PDB entry 4BSD | X-ray diffraction, 2.40 A resolution | chains A and B

Chain A:
Molecule: Hemagglutinin
Organism: Influenza virus A/ANHUI/1/2013 (H7N9)
Notes: fragment: ha1 of trypsin released ectodomain, residues 19-339
UniProtKB: M4YV75 (M4YV75_9INFA); residues 1-321 here correspond to UniProt positions 19-339 (UniProt number = residue number + 18)
Chain sequence (321 residues; row label = number of the first residue in the row):
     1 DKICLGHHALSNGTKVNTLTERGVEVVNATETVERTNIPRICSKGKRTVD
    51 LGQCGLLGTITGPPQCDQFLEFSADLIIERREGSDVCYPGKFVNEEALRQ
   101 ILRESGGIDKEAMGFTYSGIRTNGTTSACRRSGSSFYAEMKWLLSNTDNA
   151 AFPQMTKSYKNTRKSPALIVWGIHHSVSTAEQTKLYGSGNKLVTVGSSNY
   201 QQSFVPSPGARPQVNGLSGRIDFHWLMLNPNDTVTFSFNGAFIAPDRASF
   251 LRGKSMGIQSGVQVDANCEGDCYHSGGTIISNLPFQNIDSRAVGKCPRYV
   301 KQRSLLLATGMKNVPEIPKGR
Not modelled in the structure: 318-321
Disulfides: C42-C268, C54-C66, C87-C129, C272-C296
Covalent attachments: N-acetylglucosamine (NAG) linked to N12, N28, N123, N231

Chain B:
Molecule: Hemagglutinin
Organism: Influenza virus A/ANHUI/1/2013 (H7N9)
Notes: fragment: ha2 of trypsin released ectodomain, residues 340-516
UniProtKB: M4YV75 (M4YV75_9INFA); residues 1-177 here correspond to UniProt positions 340-516 (UniProt number = residue number + 339)
Chain sequence (177 residues; row label = number of the first residue in the row):
     1 GLFGAIAGFIENGWEGLIDGWYGFRHQNAQGEGTAADYKSTQSAIDQITG
    51 KLNRLIEKTNQQFELIDNEFNEVEKQIGNVINWTRDSITEVWSYNAELLV
   101 AMENQHTIDLADSEMDKLYERVKRQLRENAEEDGTGCFEIFHKCDDDCMA
   151 SIRNNTYDHSKYREEAMQNRIQIDPVK
Not modelled in the structure: 171-177
Disulfides: C144-C148
Covalent attachments: N-acetylglucosamine (NAG) linked to N82

How chain A and chain B interact:
Inter-chain disulfides: C4(A)-C137(B)
Residue-residue contacts (138; chain A residue first):
  D1(A) - Q27(B)  hydrogen bond (backbone-backbone)
  D1(A) - N28(B)
  D1(A) - F138(B)
  D1(A) - E139(B)
  D1(A) - I140(B)  hydrogen bond (backbone-backbone)
  K2(A) - H26(B)
  K2(A) - Q27(B)  hydrogen bond (backbone-backbone)
  K2(A) - C137(B)
  K2(A) - F138(B)
  K2(A) - M149(B)
  I3(A) - C137(B)
  I3(A) - F138(B)  hydrogen bond (backbone-backbone)
  I3(A) - I140(B)  hydrophobic
  C4(A) - W14(B)
  C4(A) - G23(B)
  C4(A) - F24(B)
  C4(A) - R25(B)  hydrogen bond (backbone-backbone)
  C4(A) - G136(B)
  C4(A) - C137(B)  disulfide
  L5(A) - I10(B)
  L5(A) - W14(B)
  L5(A) - G23(B)
  L5(A) - F24(B)  hydrophobic
  L5(A) - L118(B)  hydrophobic
  L5(A) - Y119(B)  hydrophobic
  L5(A) - G136(B)  hydrogen bond (backbone-backbone)
  G6(A) - W14(B)
  G6(A) - Y22(B)
  G6(A) - G23(B)  hydrogen bond (backbone-backbone)
  G6(A) - M115(B)
  H7(A) - I6(B)
  H7(A) - I10(B)
  H7(A) - N12(B)
  H7(A) - G13(B)
  H7(A) - W14(B)  hydrogen bond (backbone-backbone)
  H7(A) - L17(B)
  H7(A) - W21(B)
  H8(A) - W14(B)
  H8(A) - L17(B)
  H8(A) - G20(B)
  H8(A) - W21(B)  hydrogen bond (backbone-backbone)
  A9(A) - G13(B)
  A9(A) - W14(B)  hydrogen bond (backbone-backbone)
  A9(A) - E15(B)
  S11(A) - E15(B)
  V16(A) - N104(B)
  N17(A) - A101(B)
  N17(A) - N104(B)  hydrogen bond (backbone-side chain)
  T18(A) - A101(B)
  T18(A) - N104(B)
  T18(A) - Q105(B)  hydrogen bond
  T18(A) - I108(B)
  L19(A) - A101(B)
  L19(A) - M102(B)
  L19(A) - Q105(B)  hydrogen bond (backbone-side chain)
  T20(A) - Q105(B)  hydrogen bond (backbone-side chain)
  T30(A) - L52(B)
  T32(A) - V100(B)
  E79(A) - F70(B)
  R80(A) - F70(B)
  R81(A) - F70(B)
  E96(A) - N68(B)  hydrogen bond
  E96(A) - V73(B)
  R99(A) - N68(B)
  R99(A) - N71(B)
  Q100(A) - L65(B)
  Q100(A) - I66(B)  hydrogen bond (side chain-backbone)
  R103(A) - N68(B)
  E104(A) - E64(B)
  S255(A) - E64(B)
  M256(A) - Q62(B)
  M256(A) - F63(B)
  M256(A) - E64(B)
  G257(A) - L65(B)
  Q259(A) - N68(B)  hydrogen bond
  Q259(A) - E69(B)  hydrogen bond (side chain-backbone)
  Q259(A) - F70(B)
  S275(A) - E69(B)  hydrogen bond
  N282(A) - I56(B)
  N282(A) - E57(B)
  P284(A) - L55(B)
  F285(A) - A96(B)  hydrophobic
  F285(A) - L99(B)  hydrophobic
  S290(A) - R85(B)
  R291(A) - D67(B)  salt bridge
  R291(A) - E69(B)  salt bridge
  R291(A) - R85(B)
  V293(A) - F63(B)
  V293(A) - E64(B)
  V293(A) - L65(B)  hydrophobic
  G294(A) - Q61(B)
  G294(A) - Q62(B)
  G294(A) - F63(B)  hydrogen bond (backbone-backbone)
  K295(A) - T59(B)
  K295(A) - N60(B)
  K295(A) - Q61(B)
  K295(A) - Q62(B)
  R298(A) - T59(B)  hydrogen bond
  R298(A) - W92(B)
  Y299(A) - T89(B)
  Y299(A) - W92(B)
  V300(A) - W92(B)
  V300(A) - S93(B)
  K301(A) - T89(B)
  K301(A) - E90(B)  salt bridge
  K301(A) - S93(B)  hydrogen bond (backbone-side chain)
  Q302(A) - S93(B)  hydrogen bond (side chain-backbone)
  Q302(A) - E97(B)  hydrogen bond
  L305(A) - A96(B)  hydrophobic
  L305(A) - E97(B)
  L306(A) - V100(B)
  L306(A) - N104(B)  hydrogen bond (backbone-side chain)
  L307(A) - L55(B)  hydrophobic
  L307(A) - E103(B)
  L307(A) - N104(B)
  A308(A) - N104(B)  hydrogen bond (backbone-side chain)
  A308(A) - T107(B)
  T309(A) - W21(B)
  T309(A) - I48(B)
  T309(A) - L52(B)
  G310(A) - W21(B)
  G310(A) - T107(B)
  M311(A) - I6(B)  hydrophobic
  M311(A) - W21(B)
  M311(A) - Y22(B)  hydrophobic
  M311(A) - A111(B)  hydrophobic
  K312(A) - I6(B)
  K312(A) - A7(B)
  V314(A) - I6(B)  hydrophobic
  V314(A) - A7(B)  hydrophobic
  V314(A) - E11(B)
  V314(A) - N12(B)
  V314(A) - G13(B)  hydrogen bond (backbone-backbone)
  P315(A) - N12(B)
  P315(A) - E15(B)
  E316(A) - N12(B)  hydrogen bond
  E316(A) - G13(B)
  E316(A) - E15(B)
Also at the interface, not in a pair above, chain A (62 interface residues in all): L10, V24, V26, E95, I258, S260, L283, C296
Also at the interface, not in a pair above, chain B (67 interface residues in all): L98, V122, L126, I152

In short:
62 residues of chain A and 67 residues of chain B are in contact; the contacts include 1 disulfide bond, 28
hydrogen bonds and 3 salt bridges. Polar contacts include R291(A)-D67(B), R291(A)-E69(B) and K301(A)-E90(B).
Covalently linked N-acetylglucosamine: at N12(A), N28(A), N123(A) and N231(A).
Chain A is Hemagglutinin and chain B is Hemagglutinin, both from Influenza virus A/ANHUI/1/2013 (H7N9); the
structure, Human H7N9 Influenza Virus Haemagglutinin (with Asn-133 Glycosylation) in Complex with Avian
Receptor Analogue 3'-SLN, was determined by X-ray diffraction together with 4BSA, 4BSB, 4BSC, 4BSE, 4BSF,
4BSG, 4BSH and 4BSI from the same study.
